7L6T - chains A and B of the 3 polymer chains in the assembly; structure by X-ray diffraction, 1.78 A resolution.

Chain A:
Name: 2'-O-methyltransferase
Source organism: Severe acute respiratory syndrome coronavirus 2
Notes: EC 2.1.1.-
Reference sequence: P0DTD1 (R1AB_SARS2); numbering as in UniProt (aligned over 6799-7096)
Amino-acid sequence (300 residues; numbered 6797 to 7096; the number before each row is that of its first residue):
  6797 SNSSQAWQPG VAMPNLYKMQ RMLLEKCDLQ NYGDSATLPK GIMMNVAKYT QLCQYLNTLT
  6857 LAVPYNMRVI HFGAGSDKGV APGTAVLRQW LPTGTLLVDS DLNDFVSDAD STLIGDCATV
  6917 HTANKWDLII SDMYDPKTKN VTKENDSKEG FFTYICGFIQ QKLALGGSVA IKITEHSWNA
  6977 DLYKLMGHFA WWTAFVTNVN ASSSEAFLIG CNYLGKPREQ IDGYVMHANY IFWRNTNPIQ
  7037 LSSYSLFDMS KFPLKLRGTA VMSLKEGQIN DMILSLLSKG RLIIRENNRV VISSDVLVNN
Unresolved in the structure: 6797
Differences from the reference sequence: expression tag (6797-6798)
Bound ions: Mg2+ near N6996 (its only coordinating residue here)
Ligand contacts:
  - alpha-D-glucopyranose (GLC), molecule 1: S6831, A6832, T6833, L7037, S7038, S7039, Y7040
  - alpha-D-glucopyranose (GLC), molecule 2: G6871, S6872, D6873, D6897, N6899, Y6930, P6932
  - S-adenosylhomocysteine (SAH): N6841, Y6845, H6867, G6869, A6870, G6871, S6872, P6878, G6879, D6897, L6898, N6899, G6911, D6912, C6913, D6928, M6929, Y6930, D6931, F6947
Curated features (UniProtKB/Swiss-Prot):
  - active site: K6844, D6928, K6968, E7001
  - mutagenesis: D6928 (D6928A: Complete loss of virus replication in human respiratory cells), K6968 (K6968A: Complete loss of virus replication in human respiratory cells)
From the paper describing this entry:
  - Mg2+ coordination through a water molecule: D6873, K6874
  - Mg2+ coordination: N6996
  - mutagenesis - D6873A, D6873G: decreased catalytic activity on Mn2+
  - mutagenesis - D6873DEL/K6874DEL: decreased catalytic activity
  - mutagenesis - D6873A, D6873G: decreased catalytic activity on Mg2+

Chain B:
Name: Non-structural protein 10
Source organism: Severe acute respiratory syndrome coronavirus 2
Reference sequence: P0DTD1 (R1AB_SARS2); numbering as in UniProt (aligned over 4254-4392)
Amino-acid sequence (141 residues; numbered 4252 to 4392; the number before each row is that of its first residue):
  4252 SNAGNATEVP ANSTVLSFCA FAVDAAKAYK DYLASGGQPI TNCVKMLCTH TGTGQAITVT
  4312 PEANMDQESF GGASCCLYCR CHIDHPNPKG FCDLKGKYVQ IPTTCANDPV GFTLKNTVCT
  4372 VCGMWKGYGC SCDQLREPML Q
Unresolved in the structure: 4252-4271, 4386-4392
Differences from the reference sequence: expression tag (4252-4253)
Bound ions: Zn2+ site 1: C4327, C4330, H4336, C4343; Zn2+ site 2: C4370, C4373, C4381, C4383
Ligand contacts: beta-D-fructopyranose (BDF): I4291, T4292, N4293, C4294, F4321, A4357, N4358, P4360
Curated features (UniProtKB/Swiss-Prot):
  - binding site (Zn(2+)): C4327, C4330, H4336, C4343, C4370, C4373, C4381, C4383
  - site: Q4392 (Cleavage)

Interface between chain A and chain B:
Pairs across the interface - 44 pairs, chain A then chain B:
  K6836(A) with K4296(B), hydrogen bond (backbone-side chain)
  G6837(A) with K4296(B)
  I6838(A) with K4296(B); M4297(B); L4298(B), hydrophobic
  M6839(A) with N4293(B); C4294(B)
  V6842(A) with V4295(B), hydrophobic; K4296(B)
  T6846(A) with L4298(B)
  K6874(A) with N4293(B)
  V6876(A) with N4293(B); V4295(B), hydrophobic; S4325(B); R4331(B)
  P6878(A) with V4295(B), hydrophobic
  A6881(A) with M4297(B); Y4349(B), hydrogen bond (backbone-side chain)
  V6882(A) with M4297(B)
  R6884(A) with G4347(B), hydrogen bond (side chain-backbone); Y4349(B)
  Q6885(A) with M4297(B); L4298(B), hydrogen bond (side chain-backbone); T4311(B); P4312(B); Y4349(B), hydrogen bond (backbone-side chain)
  T6889(A) with V4310(B)
  V6902(A) with A4324(B); C4330(B); H4333(B)
  S6903(A) with A4324(B); K4346(B), hydrogen bond (backbone-side chain)
  D6904(A) with G4322(B); G4323(B); A4324(B), hydrogen bond (side chain-backbone); K4346(B); G4347(B), hydrogen bond (side chain-backbone); K4348(B)
  A6905(A) with K4346(B)
  L7042(A) with L4298(B), hydrophobic
  M7045(A) with L4298(B); C4299(B); T4300(B)
  S7046(A) with T4300(B)
Interface residues without a listed pair, chain A (23 interface residues in all): P6835, A6843
Interface residues without a listed pair, chain B (23 interface residues in all): L4345

In short:
The chain A/chain B interface involves 23 residues from each chain, with 8 hydrogen bonds. Polar pairs include
K6836(A)-K4296(B), A6881(A)-Y4349(B) and R6884(A)-G4347(B). Chain A binds S-adenosylhomocysteine and
alpha-D-glucopyranose. Bound to chain B: beta-D-fructopyranose. The paper reports that D6873A and D6873G of
chain A reduce catalytic activity on Mn2+; water-mediated Mg2+ coordination by D6873(A) and K6874(A).
Chain A is 2'-O-methyltransferase and chain B is Non-structural protein 10, both from Severe acute respiratory
syndrome coronavirus 2; the structure, Crystal Structure of SARS-CoV-2 Nsp16/10 Heterodimer in Complex with
(m7GpppA2m)pUpUpApApA (Cap-1), S-Adenosyl-L-homocysteine (SAH) and two Magnesium ..., was determined by X-ray
diffraction (same publication as 7L6R and 7JYY).
